PDB entry 3PCD | X-ray diffraction, 2.10 A resolution | chains M and N of the 12 polymer chains in the assembly

== Chain M (and N) ==
Protein: Protocatechuate 3,4-dioxygenase
From: Pseudomonas putida
Notes: EC 1.13.11.3; chain N of this document is another copy of the same molecule, construct and numbering; everything in this record applies to it too
UniProt: P00437 (PCXB_PSEPU); residues 301-538 here correspond to UniProt positions 1-238 (UniProt number = residue number - 300)
Chain sequence (238 residues; row label = number of the first residue in the row):
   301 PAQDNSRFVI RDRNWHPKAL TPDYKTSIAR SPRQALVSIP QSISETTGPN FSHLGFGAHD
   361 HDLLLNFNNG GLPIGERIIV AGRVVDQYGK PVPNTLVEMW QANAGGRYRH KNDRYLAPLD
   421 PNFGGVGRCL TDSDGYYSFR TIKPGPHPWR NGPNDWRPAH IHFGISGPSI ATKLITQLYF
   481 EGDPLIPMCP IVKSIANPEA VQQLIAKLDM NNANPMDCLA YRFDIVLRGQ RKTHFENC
Disordered / not traced: 368-370, 537-538
Differences from the reference sequence: engineered mutation His447 (Tyr147 in P00437)
Glycans and other covalent adducts: beta-mercaptoethanol (BME) linked to Cys429
Ion coordination: Fe ion: Tyr408, His460, His462 (together with carbonate ion)
Residues lining bound ligands:
  - carbonate ion (CO3): Tyr408, His447, Arg457, His460, His462, Gln477
  - carbonate ion: Tyr408, His447, Arg457, His460, His462, Gln477

== How chain M and chain N interact ==
Contacting residue pairs (12; chain M residue first):
  Asp323(M) with Asn314(N), hydrogen bond; Lys318(N), salt bridge
  Lys325(M) with Ala335(N); Leu336(N), hydrogen bond (side chain-backbone); Ser338(N), hydrogen bond
  Ile328(M) with Arg333(N); Ala335(N), hydrophobic
  Asn451(M) with Ser338(N), hydrogen bond (backbone-side chain)
  Gly452(M) with Ser338(N)
  Pro453(M) with Ile310(N), hydrophobic; Ser338(N)
  Asn454(M) with Ile310(N)

== Overview ==
Chain M and chain N each contribute 7 residues to their interface, with 4 hydrogen bonds and 1 salt bridge.
Polar contacts include Asp323(M)-Lys318(N), Asp323(M)-Asn314(N) and Lys325(M)-Leu336(N). Bound to chain M:
carbonate ion. Tyr408(M), His460(M) and His462(M) coordinate a Fe ion ion.
Chain M and chain N are both Protocatechuate 3,4-dioxygenase (Pseudomonas putida); the structure,
Protocatechuate 3,4-dioxygenase Y447H mutant, was determined by X-ray diffraction.
